PDB entry 7W76 | X-ray diffraction, 3.05 A resolution | chains A and D of the 3 polymer chains in the assembly

# Chain A
Name: Ubiquitin-conjugating enzyme E2 2
Organism: Kluyveromyces lactis NRRL Y-1140
Notes: EC 2.3.2.23
UniProt: Q6CUD9 (UBC2_KLULA); numbering as in UniProt (aligned over 1-164)
Amino-acid sequence (167 residues; each row starts with the number of its first residue; numbers below 1 keep their minus sign (Gly-2 is residue -2)):
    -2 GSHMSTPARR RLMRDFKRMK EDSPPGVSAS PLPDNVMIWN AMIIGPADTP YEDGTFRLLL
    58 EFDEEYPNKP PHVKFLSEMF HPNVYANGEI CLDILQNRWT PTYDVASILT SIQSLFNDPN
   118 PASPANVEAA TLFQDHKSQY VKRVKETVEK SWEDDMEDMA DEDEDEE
Disordered / not traced: -2 to -1, 159-164
Construct notes: expression tag (-2 to 0)
Modified residues: Mse1, Mse10, Mse16, Mse34, Mse39, Mse76, Mse153, Mse156 (selenomethionine; parent Met)
Curated features (UniProtKB/Swiss-Prot):
  - active site: Cys88 (Glycyl thioester intermediate)
From the paper describing this entry:
  - mutagenesis - S111L: unchanged binding to E3 ubiquitin-protein ligase BRE1 (chain D)
  - catalytic residues: Cys88 (proposed by the authors, not directly observed)

# Chain D
Name: E3 ubiquitin-protein ligase BRE1
Organism: Kluyveromyces lactis NRRL Y-1140
Notes: EC 2.3.2.27
UniProt: Q6CWM4 (BRE1_KLULA); residues 1-206 here = UniProt positions 1-206
Amino-acid sequence (206 residues; each row starts with the number of its first residue):
     1 MNDHFVKRPK LELSDPSEPL TQKDVIAFQK EALFRCLNKW RVKANQLVEE NEVLAAGLSK
    61 TTESVSGCCS SIVVLARSVV EDCSDEQDKR FLQQLINTED EHTLTQIISN NSARICELIL
   121 KTSGSNISDN IGRLQELESL TLTLQKLLKS SENKLKKATE YYENIIAQYD RQDSESVSRV
   181 FNTADDDSNV KKEKQSSTGA SSVNDE
Disordered / not traced: 1-15, 184-206
From the paper describing this entry:
  - mutagenesis - R179A: decreased binding to Ubiquitin-conjugating enzyme E2 2 (chain A)
  - mutagenesis - K30A, R35E, R41E, R171E, R179A, V180A/F181A: decreased catalytic activity with Ubiquitin-conjugating enzyme E2 2 (chain A)
  - mutagenesis - Q22A: unchanged catalytic activity with Ubiquitin-conjugating enzyme E2 2 (chain A)

# How chain A and chain D interact
Residue-residue contacts (20; chain A residue first):
  Pro22(A) with Val180(D)
  Gly23(A) with Val180(D)
  Ile41(A) with Val180(D), hydrophobic; Phe181(D)
  Gly42(A) with Phe181(D)
  Pro43(A) with Phe181(D), hydrophobic
  Ala44(A) with Arg171(D)
  Glu49(A) with Gln168(D); Arg171(D), salt bridge
  Asp50(A) with Arg171(D), salt bridge
  Glu146(A) with Phe34(D); Leu37(D); Asn38(D); Arg41(D), salt bridge
  Trp149(A) with Lys30(D), hydrogen bond (backbone-side chain); Phe34(D), hydrophobic
  Glu150(A) with Lys30(D); Phe34(D)
  Asp151(A) with Lys30(D), hydrogen bond (backbone-side chain)
  Asp152(A) with Lys30(D), salt bridge
Also at the interface, not in a pair above, chain A (14 interface residues in all): Ser135
Also at the interface, not in a pair above, chain D (11 interface residues in all): Glu160, Val177
The authors on this interface:
  - residue pairs: Glu146(A)-Arg41(D)
  - hot spots on chain A (mutagenesis) - G23R/T52A: decreased binding to E3 ubiquitin-protein ligase BRE1 (chain D)
  - hot spots on chain D (mutagenesis) - K30A: abolished binding to Ubiquitin-conjugating enzyme E2 2 (chain A)
  - hot spots on chain D (mutagenesis) - V180A/F181A (950-fold): decreased binding to Ubiquitin-conjugating enzyme E2 2 (chain A)

# In short
14 residues of chain A and 11 residues of chain D are in contact; the contacts include 2 hydrogen bonds and 4
salt bridges. Polar pairs include Glu49(A)-Arg171(D), Asp50(A)-Arg171(D) and Glu146(A)-Arg41(D). The paper
describes a contact between Glu146(A) and Arg41(D). From the paper: the catalytic residue Cys88(A); K30A, R35E
and R41E of chain D, among others, reduce catalytic activity with Ubiquitin-conjugating enzyme E2 2 (chain A);
9 substitutions were tested in all.
Chain A is Ubiquitin-conjugating enzyme E2 2 and chain D is E3 ubiquitin-protein ligase BRE1, both from
Kluyveromyces lactis NRRL Y-1140; the structure, Crystal structure of the K. lactis Bre1 RBD in complex with
Rad6, crystal form II, was determined by X-ray diffraction (same publication as 7W75).
